PDB entry 5V5S | electron microscopy, 6.50 A resolution (low resolution: residue-level contacts below are approximate; hydrogen-bond / salt-bridge calls are withheld) | chains H and K of the 12 polymer chains in the assembly

# Chain H
Molecule: Multidrug efflux pump subunit AcrA
Source organism: Escherichia coli
UniProtKB: P0AE07 (ACRA_ECO57); residue numbers follow UniProt; this construct covers 1-397
Chain sequence (397 residues; row label = number of the first residue in the row):
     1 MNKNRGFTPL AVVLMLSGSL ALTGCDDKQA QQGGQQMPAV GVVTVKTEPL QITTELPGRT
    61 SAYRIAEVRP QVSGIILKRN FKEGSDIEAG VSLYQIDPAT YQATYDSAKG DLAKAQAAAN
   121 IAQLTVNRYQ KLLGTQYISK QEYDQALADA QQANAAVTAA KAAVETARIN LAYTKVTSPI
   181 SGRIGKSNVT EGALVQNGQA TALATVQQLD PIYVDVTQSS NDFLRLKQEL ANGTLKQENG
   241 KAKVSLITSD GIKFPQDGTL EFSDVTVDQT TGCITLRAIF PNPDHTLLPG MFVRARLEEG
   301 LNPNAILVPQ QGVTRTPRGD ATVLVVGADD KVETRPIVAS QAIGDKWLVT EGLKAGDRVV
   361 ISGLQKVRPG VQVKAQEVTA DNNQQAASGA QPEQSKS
Disordered / not traced: 1-37, 378-397
Sequence notes: conflict Cys273 (Ser in P0AE07)
Swiss-Prot annotation at these positions:
  - lipidation: Cys25 (N-palmitoyl cysteine)

# Chain K
Molecule: Multidrug efflux pump subunit AcrB
Source organism: Escherichia coli
UniProtKB: P31224 (ACRB_ECOLI); residues 1-1049 here = UniProt positions 1-1049
Chain sequence (1049 residues; row label = number of the first residue in the row):
     1 MPNFFIDRPI FAWVIAIIIM LAGGLAILKL PVAQYPTIAP PAVTISASYP GADAKTVQDT
    61 VTQVIEQNMN GIDNLMYMSS NSDSTGTVQI TLTFESGTDA DIAQVQVQNK LQLAMPLLPQ
   121 EVQQQGVSVE KSSSSFLMVV GVINTDGTMT QEDISDYVAA NMKDAISRTS GVGDVQLFGS
   181 QYAMRIWMNP NELNKFQLTP VDVITAIKAQ NAQVAAGQLG GTPPVKGQQL NASIIAQTRL
   241 TSTEEFGKIL LKVNQDGCRV LLRDVAKIEL GGENYDIIAE FNGQPASGLG IKLATGANAL
   301 DTAAAIRAEL AKMEPFFPSG LKIVYPYDTT PFVKISIHEV VKTLVEAIIL VFLVMYLFLQ
   361 NFRATLIPTI AVPVVLLGTF AVLAAFGFSI NTLTMFGMVL AIGLLVDDAI VVVENVERVM
   421 AEEGLPPKEA TRKSMGQIQG ALVGIAMVLS AVFVPMAFFG GSTGAIYRQF SITIVSAMAL
   481 SVLVALILTP ALCATMLKPI AKGDHGEGKK GFFGWFNRMF EKSTHHYTDS VGGILRSTGR
   541 YLVLYLIIVV GMAYLFVRLP SSFLPDEDQG VFMTMVQLPA GATQERTQKV LNEVTHYYLT
   601 KEKNNVESVF AVNGFGFAGR GQNTGIAFVS LKDWADRPGE ENKVEAITMR ATRAFSQIKD
   661 AMVFAFNLPA IVELGTATGF DFELIDQAGL GHEKLTQARN QLLAEAAKHP DMLTSVRPNG
   721 LEDTPQFKID IDQEKAQALG VSINDINTTL GAAWGGSYVN DFIDRGRVKK VYVMSEAKYR
   781 MLPDDIGDWY VRAADGQMVP FSAFSSSRWE YGSPRLERYN GLPSMEILGQ AAPGKSTGEA
   841 MELMEQLASK LPTGVGYDWT GMSYQERLSG NQAPSLYAIS LIVVFLCLAA LYESWSIPFS
   901 VMLVVPLGVI GALLAATFRG LTNDVYFQVG LLTTIGLSAK NAILIVEFAK DLMDKEGKGL
   961 IEATLDAVRM RLRPILMTSL AFILGVMPLV ISTGAGSGAQ NAVGTGVMGG MVTATVLAIF
  1021 FVPVFFVVVR RRFSRKNEDI EHSHTVDHH
Disordered / not traced: 1038-1049
Sequence notes: conflict Cys258 (Ser in P31224)
Swiss-Prot annotation at these positions:
  - mutagenesis: His526 (H526Y: Partially restores chloramphenicol resistance to an AcrZ G30R mutant)

# Interface between chain H and chain K
Pairs across the interface - 12 pairs, chain H then chain K:
  Pro57(H) with Arg259(K)
  Arg225(H) with Arg263(K)
  Thr271(H) with Asn254(K); Cys258(K)
  Cys273(H) with Asp256(K)
  Thr316(H) with Arg765(K)
  Arg318(H) with Ser242(K); Thr243(K); Glu244(K); Leu270(K)
  Arg368(H) with Pro315(K); Phe316(K)
Interface residues without a listed pair, chain H (12 interface residues in all): Thr217, Ser219, Asn221, Thr270, Pro317
Interface residues without a listed pair, chain K (14 interface residues in all): Tyr182, Asp264

# Summary
12 residues of chain H and 14 residues of chain K are in contact. From UniProt: one mutagenesis site on chain
K.
Here chain H is Multidrug efflux pump subunit AcrA and chain K is Multidrug efflux pump subunit AcrB, both
from Escherichia coli. Entry 5V5S (multi-drug efflux; membrane transport; RND superfamily; Drug resistance)
was determined by electron microscopy together with 5O66, 5NG5 and 5NC5 from the same study.
